7PE2 - chains C and R of the 180 polymer chains in the assembly; structure by electron microscopy, 3.20 A resolution.

[Chain C (and R)]
Name: Coat protein
From: Brome mosaic virus
Notes: chain R of this document is another copy of the same molecule, construct and numbering; everything in this record applies to it too
Reference sequence: Q9QCJ1 (Q9QCJ1_BMV); residue numbers follow UniProt; this construct covers 1-188
Chain sequence (192 residues; row label = number of the first residue in the row; numbers below 1 keep their minus sign (Ser-2 is residue -2)):
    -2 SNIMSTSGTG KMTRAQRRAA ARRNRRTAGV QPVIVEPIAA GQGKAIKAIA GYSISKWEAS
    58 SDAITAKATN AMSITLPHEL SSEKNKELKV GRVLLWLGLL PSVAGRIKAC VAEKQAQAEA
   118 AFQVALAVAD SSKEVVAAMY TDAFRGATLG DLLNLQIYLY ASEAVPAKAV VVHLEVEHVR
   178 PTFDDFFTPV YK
Unresolved in the structure: -2 to 25
Construct notes: expression tag (-2 to 0, 189)

[How chain C and chain R interact]
Residue-residue contacts - 46 pairs, chain C then chain R:
  Ala36(C) with Tyr188(R)
  Ala37(C) with Lys189(R)
  Gly38(C) with Tyr188(R), hydrogen bond (backbone-backbone); Lys189(R)
  Ala42(C) with Phe184(R)
  Ile43(C) with Phe183(R); Phe184(R), hydrogen bond (backbone-backbone)
  Lys44(C) with Asp182(R); Phe183(R)
  Ala45(C) with Asp182(R), hydrogen bond (backbone-backbone)
  Tyr49(C) with Asp182(R)
  Ile51(C) with Asp181(R); Asp182(R); Phe183(R); Phe184(R), hydrophobic
  Lys53(C) with Phe183(R), hydrogen bond (side chain-backbone); Thr185(R)
  Leu91(C) with Phe184(R), hydrophobic
  Trp93(C) with Lys189(R)
  Val132(C) with Val187(R)
  Glu172(C) with Phe184(R); Thr185(R), hydrogen bond
  Arg177(C) with Asp182(R), salt bridge
  Asp181(C) with Ile51(R)
  Asp182(C) with Lys44(R); Ala45(R), hydrogen bond (backbone-backbone); Tyr49(R); Ile51(R); Arg177(R), salt bridge
  Phe183(C) with Ile43(R); Lys44(R); Ile51(R); Lys53(R), hydrogen bond (backbone-side chain)
  Phe184(C) with Ala42(R); Ile43(R), hydrogen bond (backbone-backbone); Ile51(R), hydrophobic; Leu91(R), hydrophobic; Glu172(R)
  Thr185(C) with Lys53(R); Glu172(R), hydrogen bond
  Val187(C) with Val132(R)
  Tyr188(C) with Ala36(R); Gly38(R), hydrogen bond (backbone-backbone)
  Lys189(C) with Ala37(R); Gly38(R); Trp93(R)
Interface residues without a listed pair, chain C (31 interface residues in all): Ile35, Gly40, Lys41, Ser50, Arg89, Glu131, Glu174, Pro186
Interface residues without a listed pair, chain R (31 interface residues in all): Ile35, Gly40, Lys41, Ser50, Arg89, Glu131, Glu174, Pro186

[In short]
The chain C/chain R interface involves 31 residues from each chain; the contacts include 10 hydrogen bonds and
2 salt bridges. Among the polar pairs are Arg177(C)-Asp182(R), Lys53(C)-Phe183(R) and Glu172(C)-Thr185(R).
Both chains are Coat protein (Brome mosaic virus). Entry 7PE2 (Cryo-EM structure of BMV-derived VLP expressed
in E. coli (eVLP)) was determined by electron microscopy (same publication as 7PE1).
